Entry 2R6O (X-ray diffraction, 1.80 A resolution); this record covers chains A and B.

[Chain A (and B)]
Protein: Putative diguanylate cyclase/phosphodiesterase (GGDEF & EAL domains)
Organism: Thiobacillus denitrificans
Notes: chain B of this document is another copy of the same molecule, construct and numbering; everything in this record applies to it too
Reference sequence: Q3SJE6 (Q3SJE6_THIDA); residue numbers follow UniProt; this construct covers 487-758
Amino-acid sequence (294 residues; numbered 465 to 758; the number before each row is that of its first residue):
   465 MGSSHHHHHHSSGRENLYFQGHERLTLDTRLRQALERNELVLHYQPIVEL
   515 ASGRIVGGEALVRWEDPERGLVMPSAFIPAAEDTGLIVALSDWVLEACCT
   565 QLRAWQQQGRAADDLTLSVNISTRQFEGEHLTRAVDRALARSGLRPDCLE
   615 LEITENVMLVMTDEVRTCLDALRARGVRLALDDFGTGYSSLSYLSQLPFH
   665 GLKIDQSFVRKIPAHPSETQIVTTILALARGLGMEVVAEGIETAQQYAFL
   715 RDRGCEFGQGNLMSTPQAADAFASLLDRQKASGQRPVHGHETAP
Unresolved in the structure: 465-487, 746-758 (chain B: 465-488, 531-546, 747-758)
Sequence notes: expression tag (465-486)
Modified residues: Mse465 (selenomethionine); Mse537, Mse622, Mse625, Mse698, Mse727 (selenomethionine; parent Met)
Ion coordination: Mg2+: Glu523, Asn584, Glu616, Asp646
What the authors report for this chain:
  - Mg2+ coordination: Glu523, Asn584, Glu616, Asp646, Asp647, Asp669
  - mutagenesis - R527A, T618A, T650A, K667A, Q723A: decreased catalytic activity
  - mutagenesis - Q509A, D669A, Q670A, E706A, N725A: unchanged catalytic activity
  - mutagenesis - E523A, N584A, E616A, D646A, D647A, D647N, E703A: abolished catalytic activity

[How chain A and chain B interact]
Residue-residue contacts (44):
  Mse622(A) - Tyr652(B)  hydrogen bond (backbone-side chain)
  Leu623(A) - Leu623(B)  hydrophobic
  Leu623(A) - Tyr652(B)  hydrophobic
  Phe648(A) - Leu655(B)  hydrophobic
  Gly649(A) - Ser656(B)  hydrogen bond (backbone-side chain)
  Gly651(A) - Ser654(B)
  Tyr652(A) - Mse622(B)
  Tyr652(A) - Leu623(B)  hydrophobic
  Tyr652(A) - Ser653(B)
  Tyr652(A) - Ser654(B)
  Tyr652(A) - Tyr657(B)
  Ser653(A) - Tyr652(B)
  Ser653(A) - Ser653(B)  hydrogen bond (backbone-backbone)
  Ser654(A) - Gly651(B)
  Ser654(A) - Tyr652(B)
  Leu655(A) - Phe648(B)  hydrophobic
  Leu655(A) - Gly649(B)
  Leu655(A) - Ile685(B)
  Leu655(A) - Ile689(B)  hydrophobic
  Ser656(A) - Gly649(B)  hydrogen bond (backbone-backbone)
  Ser656(A) - Phe672(B)
  Ser656(A) - Ile685(B)
  Tyr657(A) - Tyr652(B)
  Ser659(A) - Ser681(B)  hydrogen bond
  Ser659(A) - Gln684(B)  hydrogen bond
  Ser659(A) - Ile685(B)
  Phe672(A) - Ser656(B)
  Ser681(A) - Gln660(B)  hydrogen bond
  Gln684(A) - Ser659(B)
  Gln684(A) - Gly695(B)
  Gln684(A) - Leu696(B)
  Ile685(A) - Ser656(B)
  Ile685(A) - Ser659(B)
  Thr688(A) - Leu655(B)
  Thr688(A) - Ser659(B)  hydrogen bond
  Thr688(A) - Leu692(B)
  Thr688(A) - Leu696(B)
  Ile689(A) - Leu655(B)  hydrophobic
  Leu692(A) - Leu655(B)  hydrophobic
  Leu692(A) - Thr688(B)
  Leu692(A) - Leu692(B)
  Gly695(A) - Thr688(B)  hydrogen bond (backbone-side chain)
  Leu696(A) - Gln684(B)
  Leu696(A) - Thr688(B)
Also at the interface, not in a pair above, chain A (24 interface residues in all): Glu619, Gln660, Ala691

[In short]
Chain A and chain B form an interface of 24 and 22 residues respectively; the contacts include 9 hydrogen
bonds. Polar contacts include Mse622(A)-Tyr652(B), Gly649(A)-Ser656(B) and Ser659(A)-Ser681(B). From the
paper: E523A, N584A and E616A of chain A, among others, abolish catalytic activity; Mg2+ coordination by
Glu523(A), Asn584(A) and Glu616(A) among others; 17 substitutions were tested in all.
Chain A and chain B are both Putative diguanylate cyclase/phosphodiesterase (GGDEF & EAL domains)
(Thiobacillus denitrificans); the structure, Crystal structure of putative diguanylate
cyclase/phosphodiesterase from Thiobacillus denitrificans, was determined by X-ray diffraction, deposited
together with 3N3T.
